Entry 6MG1 (X-ray diffraction, 1.75 A resolution); this record covers chains B and D of the 4 polymer chains in the assembly.

Chain B:
Molecule: CCAAT/enhancer-binding protein beta
Organism: Homo sapiens
UniProtKB: P17676 (CEBPB_HUMAN), isoform P17676-2; residues 269-344 here correspond to UniProt positions 246-321 (UniProt number = residue number - 23)
Amino-acid sequence (78 residues; numbered 267 to 344; the number before each row is that of its first residue):
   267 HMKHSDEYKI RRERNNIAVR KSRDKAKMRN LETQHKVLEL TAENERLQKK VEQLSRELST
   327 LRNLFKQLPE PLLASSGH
Disordered / not traced: 267-268, 339-344
Construct notes: expression tag (267-268)
Curated features (UniProtKB/Swiss-Prot):
  - region: Leu-320, Leu-327 (Leucine-zipper)
What the authors report for this chain:
  - binding site for 16-bp methylated oligonucleotide (chain D): Ala-284, Val-285
  - binding site for 16-bp methylated oligonucleotide: Arg-278, Asn-281, Asn-282, Arg-289
  - mutagenesis - V285A: decreased binding to unmodified oligo
  - mutagenesis - V285A (7-fold): increased binding to 5mC
  - specificity-determining residues: Arg-289

Chain D:
Molecule: 16-bp methylated oligonucleotide
Sequence (16 nucleotides; row label = number of the first residue in the row):
   101 TATATTGCGC AATATA
Modified residues: 5CM (5-methyl-2'-deoxy-cytidine-5'-monophosphate) at position 108; 5CM (5-methyl-2'-deoxy-cytidine-5'-monophosphate) at position 110

Chain B / chain D interface:
Residue-residue contacts (15; chain B residue first):
  Tyr-274(B) / DA111(D)  hydrogen bond to the phosphate
  Arg-278(B) / 5CM_110(D)  salt bridge to the phosphate
  Arg-278(B) / DA111(D)  hydrogen bond to the base
  Asn-281(B) / 5CM_110(D)  base contact
  Asn-281(B) / DA111(D)  hydrogen bond to the base
  Asn-281(B) / DA112(D)  base contact
  Asn-282(B) / DG109(D)  sugar contact
  Asn-282(B) / 5CM_110(D)  hydrogen bond to the phosphate
  Val-285(B) / 5CM_110(D)  base contact
  Val-285(B) / DA111(D)  base contact
  Arg-286(B) / DG109(D)  salt bridge to the phosphate
  Arg-289(B) / 5CM_108(D)  base contact
  Arg-289(B) / DG109(D)  hydrogen bond to the base
  Arg-289(B) / 5CM_110(D)  base contact
  Lys-293(B) / DG107(D)  salt bridge to the phosphate

In short:
The interface between chain B and chain D involves 8 residues on one side and 6 on the other; the contacts
include 5 hydrogen bonds and 3 salt bridges. Polar contacts include Arg-278(B)/DA111(D), Asn-281(B)/DA111(D)
and Arg-289(B)/DG109(D). From the paper: a binding site for 16-bp methylated oligonucleotide at Arg-278(B),
Asn-281(B) and Asn-282(B) among others; V285A of chain B reduces binding to unmodified oligo.
Here chain B is CCAAT/enhancer-binding protein beta (Homo sapiens) and chain D is 16-bp methylated
oligonucleotide. Entry 6MG1 (C-terminal bZIP domain of human C/EBPbeta with 16bp Methylated Oligonucleotide
Containing Consensus Recognition Sequence-C2 Crystal Form) was determined by X-ray diffraction together with
6MG2 and 6MG3 from the same study.
